PDB entry 3I4N | X-ray diffraction, 3.90 A resolution | chains A and F of the 15 polymer chains in the assembly

== Chain A ==
Protein: DNA-directed RNA polymerase II subunit RPB1
Source organism: Saccharomyces cerevisiae
Notes: EC 2.7.7.6
UniProt: P04050 (RPB1_YEAST); residue numbers follow UniProt; this construct covers 1-1733
Sequence (1733 residues; each row starts with the number of its first residue):
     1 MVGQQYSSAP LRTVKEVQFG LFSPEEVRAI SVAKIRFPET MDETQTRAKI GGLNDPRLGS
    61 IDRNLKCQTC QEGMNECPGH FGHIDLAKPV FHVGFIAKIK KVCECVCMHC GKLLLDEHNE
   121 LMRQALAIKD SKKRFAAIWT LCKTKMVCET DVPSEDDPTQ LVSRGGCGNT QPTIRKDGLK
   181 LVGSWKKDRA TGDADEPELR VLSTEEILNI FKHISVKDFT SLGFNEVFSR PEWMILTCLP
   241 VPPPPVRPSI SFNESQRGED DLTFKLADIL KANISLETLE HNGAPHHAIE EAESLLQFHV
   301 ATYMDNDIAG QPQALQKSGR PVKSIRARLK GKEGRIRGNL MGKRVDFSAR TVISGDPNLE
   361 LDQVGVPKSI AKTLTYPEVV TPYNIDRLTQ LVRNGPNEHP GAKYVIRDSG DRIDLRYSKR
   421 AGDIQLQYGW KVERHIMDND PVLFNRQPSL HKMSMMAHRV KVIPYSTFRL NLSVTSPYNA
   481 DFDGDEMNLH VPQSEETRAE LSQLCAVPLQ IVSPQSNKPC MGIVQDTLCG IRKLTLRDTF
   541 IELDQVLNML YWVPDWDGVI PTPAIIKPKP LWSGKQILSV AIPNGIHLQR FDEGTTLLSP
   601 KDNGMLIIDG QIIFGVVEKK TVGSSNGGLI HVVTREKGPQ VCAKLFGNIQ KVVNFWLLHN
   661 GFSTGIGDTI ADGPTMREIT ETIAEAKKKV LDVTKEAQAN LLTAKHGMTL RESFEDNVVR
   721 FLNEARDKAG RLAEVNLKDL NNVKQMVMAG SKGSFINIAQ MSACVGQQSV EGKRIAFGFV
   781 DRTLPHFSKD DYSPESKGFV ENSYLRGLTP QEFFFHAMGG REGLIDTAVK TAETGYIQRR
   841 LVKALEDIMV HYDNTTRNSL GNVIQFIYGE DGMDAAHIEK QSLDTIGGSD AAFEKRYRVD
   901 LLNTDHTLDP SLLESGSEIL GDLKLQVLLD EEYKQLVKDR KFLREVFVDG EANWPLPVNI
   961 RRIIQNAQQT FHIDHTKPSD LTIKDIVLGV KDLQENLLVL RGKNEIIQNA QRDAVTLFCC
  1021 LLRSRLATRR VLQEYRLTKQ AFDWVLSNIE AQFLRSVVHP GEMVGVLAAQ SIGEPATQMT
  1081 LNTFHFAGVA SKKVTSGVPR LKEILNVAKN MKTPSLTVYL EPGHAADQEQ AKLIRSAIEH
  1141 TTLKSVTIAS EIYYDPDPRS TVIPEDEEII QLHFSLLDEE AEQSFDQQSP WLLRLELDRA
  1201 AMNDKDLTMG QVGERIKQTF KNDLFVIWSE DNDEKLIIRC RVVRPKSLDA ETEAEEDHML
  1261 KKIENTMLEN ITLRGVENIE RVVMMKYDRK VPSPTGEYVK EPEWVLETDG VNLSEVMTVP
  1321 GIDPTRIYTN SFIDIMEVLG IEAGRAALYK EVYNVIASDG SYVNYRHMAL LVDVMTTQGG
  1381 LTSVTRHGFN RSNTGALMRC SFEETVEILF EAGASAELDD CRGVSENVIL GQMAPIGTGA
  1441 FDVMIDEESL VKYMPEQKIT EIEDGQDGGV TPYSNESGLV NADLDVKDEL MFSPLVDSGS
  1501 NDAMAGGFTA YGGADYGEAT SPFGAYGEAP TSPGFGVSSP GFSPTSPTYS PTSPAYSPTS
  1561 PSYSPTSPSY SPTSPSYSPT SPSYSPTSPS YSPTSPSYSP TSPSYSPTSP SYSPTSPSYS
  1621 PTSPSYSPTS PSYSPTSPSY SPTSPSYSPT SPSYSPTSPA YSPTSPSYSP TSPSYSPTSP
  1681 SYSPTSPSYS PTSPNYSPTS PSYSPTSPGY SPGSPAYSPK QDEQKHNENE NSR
Unresolved in the structure: 1, 1082-1092, 1180-1186, 1247-1253, 1456-1733
Ion coordination: Zn2+ site 1: Cys67, Cys70, Cys77, His80; Zn2+ site 2: Cys107, Cys110, Cys148, Cys167; Mg2+: Asp481, Asp483, Asp485 (shared with 2 residues of chain P)
UniProt features mapped onto this chain:
  - region: Pro248 to Asp260 (Lid loop), Asn306 to Lys323 (Rudder loop), Pro810 to Glu822 (Bridging helix)
  - binding site (Zn(2+)): Cys67, Cys70, Cys77, His80, Cys107, Cys110, Cys148, Cys167
  - binding site (Mg(2+)): Asp481, Asp483, Asp485
  - modified residue: Thr1471 (Phosphothreonine)
  - cross-link (Glycyl lysine isopeptide (Lys-Gly)): Lys695 (interchain with G-Cter in ubiquitin), Lys1246 (interchain with G-Cter in ubiquitin), Lys1350 (interchain with G-Cter in ubiquitin)
  - natural variant: Ser1653 to Pro1659 (deletion: In strain: A364A)
  - mutagenesis: Lys1246 (K1246R: Impairs ubiquitination during transcription stress)

== Chain F ==
Protein: DNA-directed RNA polymerases I, II, and III subunit RPABC2
Source organism: Saccharomyces cerevisiae
UniProt: P20435 (RPAB2_YEAST); numbering as in UniProt (aligned over 1-155)
Sequence (155 residues; numbered 1 to 155; the number before each row is that of its first residue):
     1 MSDYEEAFND GNENFEDFDV EHFSDEETYE EKPQFKDGET TDANGKTIVT GGNGPEDFQQ
    61 HEQIRRKTLK EKAIPKDQRA TTPYMTKYER ARILGTRALQ ISMNAPVFVD LEGETDPLRI
   121 AMKELAEKKI PLVIRRYLPD GSFEDWSVEE LIVDL
Unresolved in the structure: 1-67
UniProt features mapped onto this chain:
  - region: Leu111 to Leu132 (Leucine-zipper)
  - modified residue: Ser24 (Phosphoserine)

== Chain A / chain F interface ==
Contacting residue pairs - 82 pairs, chain A then chain F:
  Val379(A) - Ser102(F)
  Val380(A) - Asn104(F)  hydrogen bond (backbone-side chain)
  Thr381(A) - Ser102(F)  hydrogen bond (side chain-backbone)
  Thr381(A) - Asn104(F)
  Pro382(A) - Asn104(F)
  Tyr383(A) - Ile101(F)
  Tyr383(A) - Val107(F)
  Tyr383(A) - Leu111(F)
  Tyr383(A) - Thr115(F)
  Tyr383(A) - Ile120(F)  hydrophobic
  Gly429(A) - Asn104(F)
  Glu495(A) - Ala98(F)
  Glu495(A) - Leu99(F)
  Glu495(A) - Ser102(F)
  Glu495(A) - Pro117(F)
  Glu495(A) - Leu118(F)
  Glu496(A) - Gly95(F)
  Glu496(A) - Thr96(F)
  Glu496(A) - Leu99(F)
  Ala499(A) - Gly95(F)
  Ala499(A) - Leu118(F)  hydrophobic
  Gln503(A) - Arg90(F)
  Gln503(A) - Ala91(F)
  Leu504(A) - Tyr88(F)  hydrophobic
  Leu504(A) - Ala91(F)  hydrophobic
  His851(A) - Pro139(F)
  Tyr852(A) - Thr81(F)
  Tyr852(A) - Thr86(F)
  Tyr852(A) - Glu89(F)  hydrogen bond
  Tyr852(A) - Arg136(F)
  Tyr852(A) - Tyr137(F)
  Tyr852(A) - Leu138(F)  hydrophobic
  Asp853(A) - Leu138(F)
  Asp853(A) - Pro139(F)
  Arg857(A) - Pro139(F)
  Asp874(A) - Lys87(F)  salt bridge
  Arg1001(A) - Ala80(F)
  Arg1001(A) - Thr81(F)
  Arg1001(A) - Pro83(F)
  Ala1051(A) - Asp154(F)
  Leu1054(A) - Tyr84(F)
  Arg1055(A) - Asp154(F)  salt bridge
  His1059(A) - Met85(F)
  His1059(A) - Thr86(F)
  His1059(A) - Lys87(F)  hydrogen bond (side chain-backbone)
  His1059(A) - Leu155(F)
  Pro1060(A) - Thr86(F)
  Glu1062(A) - Lys87(F)  salt bridge
  Glu1062(A) - Tyr88(F)  hydrogen bond
  Gly1437(A) - Tyr88(F)
  Thr1438(A) - Tyr88(F)
  Thr1438(A) - Arg92(F)  hydrogen bond (backbone-side chain)
  Gly1439(A) - Arg92(F)
  Ala1440(A) - Tyr137(F)
  Phe1441(A) - Tyr88(F)
  Phe1441(A) - Glu89(F)
  Phe1441(A) - Arg92(F)
  Phe1441(A) - Arg135(F)
  Asp1442(A) - Val133(F)
  Asp1442(A) - Ile134(F)
  Asp1442(A) - Arg135(F)  hydrogen bond (backbone-backbone)
  Asp1442(A) - Tyr137(F)  hydrogen bond
  Val1443(A) - Arg92(F)
  Val1443(A) - Leu132(F)  hydrophobic
  Val1443(A) - Val133(F)
  Met1444(A) - Pro131(F)
  Met1444(A) - Leu132(F)
  Met1444(A) - Val133(F)  hydrogen bond (backbone-backbone)
  Met1444(A) - Arg135(F)
  Met1444(A) - Asp145(F)
  Ile1445(A) - Pro131(F)
  Asp1446(A) - Pro131(F)  hydrogen bond (backbone-backbone)
  Asp1446(A) - Val133(F)
  Ser1449(A) - Pro131(F)
  Ser1449(A) - Glu149(F)
  Leu1450(A) - Phe108(F)  hydrophobic
  Leu1450(A) - Pro131(F)  hydrophobic
  Tyr1453(A) - Lys128(F)  hydrogen bond (side chain-backbone)
  Tyr1453(A) - Lys129(F)
  Tyr1453(A) - Ile130(F)
  Tyr1453(A) - Pro131(F)  hydrophobic
  Tyr1453(A) - Glu149(F)  hydrogen bond
Also at the interface, not in a pair above, chain A (42 interface residues in all): Tyr428, Ser502, Thr855, Gly1061, Arg1422, Met1433
Also at the interface, not in a pair above, chain F (44 interface residues in all): Thr82, Leu94

== Overview ==
The interface between chain A and chain F involves 42 residues on one side and 44 on the other, with 12
hydrogen bonds and 3 salt bridges. Polar pairs include Asp874(A)-Lys87(F), Arg1055(A)-Asp154(F) and
Glu1062(A)-Lys87(F).
Here chain A is DNA-directed RNA polymerase II subunit RPB1 and chain F is DNA-directed RNA polymerases I, II,
and III subunit RPABC2, both from Saccharomyces cerevisiae. Entry 3I4N (8-oxoguanine containing RNA polymerase
II elongation complex E) was determined by X-ray diffraction (same publication as 3I4M).
